4Z8I - chain A; structure by X-ray diffraction, 2.70 A resolution.

== Chain A ==
Molecule: peptidoglycan recognition protein 3
Organism: Branchiostoma belcheri tsingtauense
Notes: EC 3.5.1.28
Chain sequence (236 residues; row label = number of the first residue in the row):
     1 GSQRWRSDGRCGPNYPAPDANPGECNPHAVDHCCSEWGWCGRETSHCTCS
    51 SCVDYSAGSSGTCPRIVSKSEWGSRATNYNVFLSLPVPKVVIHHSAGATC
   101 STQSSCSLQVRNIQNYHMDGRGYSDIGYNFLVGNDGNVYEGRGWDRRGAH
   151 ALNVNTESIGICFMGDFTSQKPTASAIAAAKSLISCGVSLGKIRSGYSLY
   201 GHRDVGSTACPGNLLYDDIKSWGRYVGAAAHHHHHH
Not modelled in the structure: 1-2, 227-236
Cystine bridges: Cys-11/Cys-34, Cys-25/Cys-40, Cys-33/Cys-47, Cys-49/Cys-52, Cys-63/Cys-186, Cys-100/Cys-106
Metal / ion sites: Zn2+: His-93, His-202, Cys-210

== Summary ==
His-93, His-202 and Cys-210 coordinate Zn2+.
Chain A is peptidoglycan recognition protein 3 (Branchiostoma belcheri tsingtauense); the structure, Crystal
structure of Branchiostoma belcheri tsingtauense peptidoglycan recognition protein 3, was determined by X-ray
diffraction together with 4ZXM from the same study.
